PDB entry 8WYG | X-ray diffraction, 3.13 A resolution | chains A and C of the 4 polymer chains in the assembly

Chain A (and C):
Molecule: Bromodomain-containing protein 2
Organism: Homo sapiens
Notes: chain C of this document is another copy of the same molecule, construct and numbering; everything in this record applies to it too
UniProt: P25440 (BRD2_HUMAN); numbering as in UniProt (aligned over 344-455)
Amino-acid sequence (136 residues; row label = number of the first residue in the row):
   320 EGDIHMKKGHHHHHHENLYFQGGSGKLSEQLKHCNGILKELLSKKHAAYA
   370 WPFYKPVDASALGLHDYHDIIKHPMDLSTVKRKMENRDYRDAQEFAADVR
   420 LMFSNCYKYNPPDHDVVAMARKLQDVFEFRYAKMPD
Disordered / not traced: 320-344, 455
Construct notes: expression tag (320-343)
Residues lining bound ligands:
  - XHN (2-[[5-[2-(4-fluoranyl-2,6-dimethyl-phenoxy)-5-(2-oxidanylpropan-2-yl)phenyl]-1-methyl-2-oxidanylidene-pyridin-4-yl]amino]-N-(4-oxidanylcyclohexyl)ethanamide), molecule 1: Ala-367, Trp-370, Asp-434, Met-438
  - XHN, molecule 2: Trp-370, Pro-371, Phe-372, Pro-375, Val-376, Asp-377, Leu-381, Leu-383, Cys-425, Tyr-428, Asn-429, His-433, Asp-434, Val-435, Met-438

How chain A and chain C interact:
Pairs across the interface - 11 pairs, chain A then chain C:
  Lys-363(A) / Gly-382(C)  hydrogen bond (side chain-backbone)
  Lys-363(A) / His-384(C)  hydrogen bond
  Ala-366(A) / Ala-380(C)
  Ala-366(A) / Leu-381(C)
  Trp-370(A) / Trp-370(C)  hydrophobic
  Trp-370(A) / Leu-381(C)  hydrophobic
  Tyr-373(A) / Ala-380(C)
  Ala-380(A) / Tyr-373(C)
  Leu-381(A) / Ala-366(C)
  Leu-381(A) / Trp-370(C)  hydrophobic
  Asp-434(A) / Asp-434(C)

In short:
7 residues of chain A face 8 of chain C across their interface; the contacts include 2 hydrogen bonds. Among
the polar pairs are Lys-363(A)/Gly-382(C) and Lys-363(A)/His-384(C). Ligands of chain A: compound XHN.
Chain A and chain C are both Bromodomain-containing protein 2 (Homo sapiens); the structure, Crystal Structure
of the second bromodomain of human BRD2 in complex with the inhibitor 22, was determined by X-ray diffraction
(same publication as 8WXY, 8WY3 and 8WY7).
